Entry 5ZO7 (X-ray diffraction, 2.60 A resolution); this record covers chain A.

# Chain A
Name: Kinesin-like protein KIF11
From: Homo sapiens
Notes: fragment: Kinesin motor domain
UniProt: P52732 (KIF11_HUMAN); residue numbers follow UniProt; this construct covers 17-369
Chain sequence (367 residues; row label = number of the first residue in the row):
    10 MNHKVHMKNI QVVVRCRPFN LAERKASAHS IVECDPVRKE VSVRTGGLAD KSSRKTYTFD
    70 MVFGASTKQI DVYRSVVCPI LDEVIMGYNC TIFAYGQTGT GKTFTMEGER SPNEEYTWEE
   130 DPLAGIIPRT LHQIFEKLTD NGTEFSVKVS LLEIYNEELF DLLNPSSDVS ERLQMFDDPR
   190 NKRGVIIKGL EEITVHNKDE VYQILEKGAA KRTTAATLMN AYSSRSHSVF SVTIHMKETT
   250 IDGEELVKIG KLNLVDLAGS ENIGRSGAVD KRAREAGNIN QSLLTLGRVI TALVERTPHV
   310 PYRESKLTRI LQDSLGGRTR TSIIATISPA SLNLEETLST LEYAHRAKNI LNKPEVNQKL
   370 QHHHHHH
Unresolved in the structure: 10-15, 55-58, 272-286, 367-376
Differences from the reference sequence: expression tag (10-16, 370-376)
Bound ions: Mg2+: Thr-112 (together with ADP)
Small-molecule neighbours:
  - 5C5 ((2R)-2-azanyl-3-[[2-(4-methoxyphenyl)-2-tricyclo[9.4.0.03,8]pentadeca-1(11),3,5,7,12,14-hexaenyl]sulfanyl]propanoic acid): Thr-112, Glu-116, Gly-117, Glu-118, Arg-119, Trp-127, Asp-130, Ala-133, Ile-136, Pro-137, Leu-160, Tyr-211, Leu-214, Glu-215, Ala-218, Arg-221, Phe-239
  - ADP (adenosine-5'-diphosphate): Arg-24, Arg-26, Pro-27, Gln-106, Thr-107, Gly-108, Thr-109, Gly-110, Lys-111, Thr-112, Phe-113, Glu-118
Swiss-Prot annotation at these positions:
  - binding site (ATP): Gly-105 to Thr-112
  - modified residue: Lys-146 (N6-acetyllysine)
  - natural variant: Phe-144 (F144L: In MCLMR), Arg-234 (R234C: In MCLMR), Ser-235 (S235C: In MCLMR)
What the authors report for this chain:
  - binding site for 5C5: Glu-116, Gly-117, Arg-119, Trp-127, Ile-136, Pro-137, Leu-160, Tyr-211, Leu-214, Glu-215, Ala-218, Arg-221, Phe-239
  - contacts within the chain: Glu-116/Arg-221 (salt bridge)
  - conformationally variable residues: Leu-214, Glu-215

# Overview
Ligands of chain A: ADP and compound 5C5. Curated annotation (UniProt) lists 8 ATP-binding residues. From the
paper: a binding site for 5C5 at Glu-116, Gly-117 and Arg-119 among others; conformational variability at
Leu-214 and Glu-215.
Chain A is Kinesin-like protein KIF11 (Homo sapiens); the structure, Kinesin spindle protein Eg5 in complex
with STLC-type inhibitor PVEI0138, was determined by X-ray diffraction (same publication as 5ZO8 and 5ZO9).
